Entry 3G9I (X-ray diffraction, 1.85 A resolution); this record covers chains B and D of the 4 polymer chains in the assembly.

Chain B:
Molecule: Glucocorticoid receptor
Source organism: Rattus norvegicus
UniProtKB: P06536 (GCR_RAT); residue numbers follow UniProt; this construct covers 440-525
Sequence (90 residues; row label = number of the first residue in the row):
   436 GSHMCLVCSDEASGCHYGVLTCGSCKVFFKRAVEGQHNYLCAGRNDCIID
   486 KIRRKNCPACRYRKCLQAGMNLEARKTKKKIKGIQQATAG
Not modelled in the structure: 436, 518-525
Sequence notes: expression tag (436-439)
Ion coordination: Zn2+ site 1: Cys-440, Cys-443, Cys-457, Cys-460; Zn2+ site 2: Cys-476, Cys-482, Cys-492, Cys-495
What the authors report for this chain:
  - mutagenesis - R510A, K514A: decreased binding to DNA
  - mutagenesis - K514A: unchanged signaling
  - mutagenesis - H472A, R510A: increased signaling
  - mutagenesis - H472R: decreased signaling
  - mutagenesis - G470A, N473A: decreased signaling in response to Pal
  - mutagenesis - G470A: decreased signaling in response to Tat

Chain D:
Molecule: 16-nt DNA strand
Sequence (16 nucleotides; each row starts with the number of its first residue):
     1 TAGAACAAAATGTTCT

Interface between chain B and chain D:
Pairs across the interface (12; chain B residue first):
  Cys-450(B) / DT1(D)  sugar contact
  Cys-450(B) / DA2(D)  phosphate contact
  His-451(B) / DA2(D)  phosphate contact
  Tyr-452(B) / DA2(D)  hydrogen bond to the phosphate
  Tyr-452(B) / DG3(D)  hydrogen bond to the phosphate
  Lys-461(B) / DA2(D)  base contact
  Lys-461(B) / DG3(D)  hydrogen bond to the base
  Lys-465(B) / DG3(D)  salt bridge to the phosphate
  Lys-490(B) / DA9(D)  hydrogen bond to the phosphate
  Lys-490(B) / DA10(D)  salt bridge to the phosphate
  Arg-510(B) / DT1(D)  hydrogen bond to the base
  Arg-510(B) / DA2(D)  sugar contact
Also at the interface, not in a pair above, chain B (9 interface residues in all): Arg-466, Ala-509
Also at the interface, not in a pair above, chain D (8 interface residues in all): DA4, DA5, DC6

In short:
Chain B and chain D form an interface of 9 and 8 residues respectively; the contacts include 5 hydrogen bonds
and 2 salt bridges. Among the polar pairs are Lys-461(B)/DG3(D), Arg-510(B)/DT1(D) and Tyr-452(B)/DA2(D). The
paper reports that R510A and K514A of chain B reduce binding to DNA; H472A and R510A of chain B increase
signaling; 6 substitutions were tested in all.
Chain B is Glucocorticoid receptor (Rattus norvegicus) and chain D is a 16-nt DNA strand; the structure, GR
DNA Binding domain: Pal complex-35, was determined by X-ray diffraction together with 3FYL, 3G6P, 3G6Q, 3G6R,
3G6T, 3G6U and 8 further entries from the same study.
